6TXZ - chains H and L of the 3 polymer chains in the assembly; structure by X-ray diffraction, 3.06 A resolution.

[Chain H]
Name: Fab H
Organism: Homo sapiens
Notes: antibody fragment or engineered binder
Sequence (229 residues; numbered 1 to 229; the number before each row is that of its first residue):
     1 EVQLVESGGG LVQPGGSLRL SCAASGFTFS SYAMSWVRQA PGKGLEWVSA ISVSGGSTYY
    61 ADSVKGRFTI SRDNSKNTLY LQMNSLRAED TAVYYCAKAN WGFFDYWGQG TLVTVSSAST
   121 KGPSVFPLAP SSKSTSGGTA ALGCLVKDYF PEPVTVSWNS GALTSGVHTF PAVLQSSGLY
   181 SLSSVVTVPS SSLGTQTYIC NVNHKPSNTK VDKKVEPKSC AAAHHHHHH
Unresolved in the structure: 220-229
Disulfides: C22-C96, C144-C200

[Chain L]
Name: Fab L
Organism: Homo sapiens
Notes: antibody fragment or engineered binder
Sequence (214 residues; row label = number of the first residue in the row):
     1 QSALTQPRSV SGSPGQSVTI SCTGTSSDVG GYNYVSWYQQ HPGKAPKLMI YDVSKRPSGV
    61 PDRFSGSKSG NTASLTISGL QAEDEADYYC SSYADSVVFG GGTKVTVLGQ PKAAPSVTLF
   121 PPSSEELQAN KATLVCLISD FYPGAVTVAW KADSSPVKAG VETTTPSKQS NNKYAASSYL
   181 SLTPEQWKSH KSYSCQVTHE GSTVEKTVAP TECS
Unresolved in the structure: 1-2, 212-214
Disulfides: C22-C90, C136-C195

[Interface between chain H and chain L]
Residue-residue contacts (73; chain H residue first):
  Q39(H) - Q40(L)  hydrogen bond
  Q39(H) - Y89(L)
  K43(H) - Y89(L)
  G44(H) - Y89(L)
  L45(H) - P46(L)  hydrophobic
  L45(H) - Y89(L)  hydrophobic
  L45(H) - F99(L)
  W47(H) - S96(L)
  W47(H) - V97(L)  hydrophobic
  W47(H) - F99(L)
  Y95(H) - K44(L)
  Y95(H) - A45(L)  hydrophobic
  W101(H) - Y34(L)
  W101(H) - D52(L)  hydrogen bond
  W101(H) - Y93(L)
  G102(H) - Y93(L)
  F103(H) - Y38(L)
  F103(H) - L48(L)  hydrophobic
  F103(H) - Y51(L)  hydrophobic
  F103(H) - Y93(L)
  F104(H) - Y38(L)  hydrogen bond (backbone-side chain)
  F104(H) - L48(L)
  F104(H) - V97(L)  hydrophobic
  F104(H) - F99(L)  hydrophobic
  D105(H) - L48(L)
  W107(H) - Y38(L)  hydrophobic
  W107(H) - A45(L)  hydrophobic
  W107(H) - P46(L)
  G108(H) - A45(L)
  F126(H) - S123(L)
  F126(H) - E126(L)
  P127(H) - S123(L)
  P127(H) - E125(L)
  L128(H) - F120(L)  hydrophobic
  A129(H) - F120(L)
  K133(H) - K206(L)  hydrogen bond (backbone-side chain)
  K133(H) - V208(L)
  S134(H) - V117(L)
  S134(H) - T118(L)  hydrogen bond
  S134(H) - K206(L)
  A141(H) - F120(L)
  L145(H) - E126(L)
  L145(H) - T133(L)
  L145(H) - V135(L)  hydrophobic
  L145(H) - Y179(L)  hydrophobic
  K147(H) - E126(L)  salt bridge
  K147(H) - K131(L)
  K147(H) - T133(L)  hydrogen bond
  H168(H) - Q169(L)
  H168(H) - A175(L)
  F170(H) - L137(L)  hydrophobic
  F170(H) - I138(L)
  F170(H) - A176(L)
  P171(H) - T164(L)
  P171(H) - S167(L)
  P171(H) - S177(L)
  A172(H) - T164(L)
  V173(H) - E162(L)
  V173(H) - T164(L)
  V173(H) - Y179(L)  hydrophobic
  Q175(H) - E162(L)
  S176(H) - E162(L)  hydrogen bond (backbone-side chain)
  S181(H) - Y179(L)
  L182(H) - Y179(L)
  S183(H) - V135(L)
  S183(H) - L137(L)
  S183(H) - Y179(L)  hydrogen bond
  V185(H) - F120(L)  hydrophobic
  V185(H) - L137(L)  hydrophobic
  K213(H) - E125(L)  salt bridge
  K218(H) - P122(L)  hydrogen bond (side chain-backbone)
  K218(H) - S123(L)
  K218(H) - S124(L)
Other interface residues (no listed pair), chain H (40 interface residues in all): V37, E46, V125, L142, L174
Other interface residues (no listed pair), chain L (42 interface residues in all): S36, S139, T163, S181, T207

[In short]
40 residues of chain H and 42 residues of chain L are in contact, with 9 hydrogen bonds and 2 salt bridges.
Among the polar pairs are K147(H)-E126(L), K213(H)-E125(L) and Q39(H)-Q40(L).
Chain H is Fab H and chain L is Fab L, both from Homo sapiens; the structure, Fab part of M6903 in complex
with human TIM3, was determined by X-ray diffraction.
